PDB entry 4Y8J | X-ray diffraction, 2.70 A resolution | chains S and T of the 34 polymer chains in the assembly

== Chain S ==
Protein: Proteasome subunit alpha type-6
Source organism: Saccharomyces cerevisiae (strain ATCC 204508 / S288c)
Notes: EC 3.4.25.1
Reference sequence: P40302 (PSA6_YEAST); residues 0-233 here correspond to UniProt positions 1-234 (UniProt number = residue number + 1)
Sequence (234 residues; row label = number of the first residue in the row; numbering starts at 0):
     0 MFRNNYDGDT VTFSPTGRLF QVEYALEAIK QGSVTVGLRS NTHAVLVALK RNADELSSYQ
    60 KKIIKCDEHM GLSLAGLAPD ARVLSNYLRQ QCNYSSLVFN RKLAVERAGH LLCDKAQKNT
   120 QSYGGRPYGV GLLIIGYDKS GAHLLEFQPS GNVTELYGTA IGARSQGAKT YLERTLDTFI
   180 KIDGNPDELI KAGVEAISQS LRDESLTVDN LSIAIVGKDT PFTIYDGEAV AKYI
Disordered / not traced: 0-2

== Chain T ==
Protein: Probable proteasome subunit alpha type-7
Source organism: Saccharomyces cerevisiae (strain ATCC 204508 / S288c)
Notes: EC 3.4.25.1
Reference sequence: P21242 (PSA7_YEAST); residues -3 to 284 here correspond to UniProt positions 1-288 (UniProt number = residue number + 4)
Sequence (288 residues; each row starts with the number of its first residue; numbers below 1 keep their minus sign (Met-3 is residue -3)):
    -3 MTSIGTGYDL SNSVFSPDGR NFQVEYAVKA VENGTTSIGI KCNDGVVFAV EKLITSKLLV
    57 PQKNVKIQVV DRHIGCVYSG LIPDGRHLVN RGREEAASFK KLYKTPIPIP AFADRLGQYV
   117 QAHTLYNSVR PFGVSTIFGG VDKNGAHLYM LEPSGSYWGY KGAATGKGRQ SAKAELEKLV
   177 DHHPEGLSAR EAVKQAAKII YLAHEDNKEK DFELEISWCS LSETNGLHKF VKGDLLQEAI
   237 DFAQKEINGD DDEDEDDSDN VMSSDDENAP VATNANATTD QEGDIHLE
Disordered / not traced: -3 to 1, 245-284

== Interface between chain S and chain T ==
Pairs across the interface - 64 pairs, chain S then chain T:
  Asn4(S) - Leu6(T)
  Tyr5(S) - Asp5(T)  hydrogen bond
  Tyr5(S) - Leu6(T)  hydrophobic
  Thr9(S) - Arg126(T)
  Val10(S) - Gln19(T)
  Val10(S) - Asn123(T)
  Val10(S) - Ser124(T)
  Val10(S) - Val125(T)
  Val10(S) - Arg126(T)
  Thr11(S) - Leu6(T)
  Thr11(S) - Gln19(T)
  Phe12(S) - Gln19(T)  hydrogen bond (backbone-side chain)
  Phe12(S) - Tyr22(T)
  Phe12(S) - Ala23(T)  hydrophobic
  Phe12(S) - Arg126(T)
  Phe12(S) - Pro127(T)
  Ser13(S) - Tyr22(T)
  Pro14(S) - Tyr22(T)  hydrophobic
  Pro14(S) - Lys25(T)
  Thr15(S) - Lys25(T)
  Gly16(S) - Tyr22(T)
  Gly16(S) - Lys25(T)
  Gly16(S) - Ala26(T)
  Leu18(S) - Leu77(T)  hydrophobic
  Leu18(S) - Arg126(T)
  His109(S) - Arg82(T)  hydrogen bond
  Cys112(S) - Arg82(T)
  Asp113(S) - Arg82(T)  salt bridge
  Asp113(S) - Asn86(T)
  Gln116(S) - Pro79(T)
  Gln116(S) - Asp80(T)
  Gln116(S) - His83(T)  hydrogen bond
  Gln116(S) - Arg126(T)
  Thr119(S) - Arg126(T)  hydrogen bond (backbone-side chain)
  Gln120(S) - His119(T)
  Gln120(S) - Val125(T)
  Gln120(S) - Arg126(T)  hydrogen bond (backbone-backbone)
  Gln120(S) - Pro127(T)
  Gln120(S) - Phe128(T)
  Ser121(S) - Ser124(T)
  Tyr122(S) - Ser124(T)  hydrogen bond (backbone-backbone)
  Ser149(S) - Pro79(T)
  Gly150(S) - Pro79(T)
  Asn151(S) - Ile78(T)
  Asn151(S) - Pro79(T)
  Thr153(S) - Leu55(T)
  Thr153(S) - Asn60(T)
  Glu154(S) - Val56(T)
  Glu154(S) - Lys59(T)
  Glu154(S) - Asn60(T)  hydrogen bond (backbone-side chain)
  Leu155(S) - Leu54(T)
  Leu155(S) - Leu55(T)  hydrophobic
  Leu155(S) - Val56(T)
  Tyr156(S) - Leu54(T)  hydrogen bond (backbone-backbone)
  Tyr156(S) - Leu55(T)
  Tyr156(S) - Val56(T)
  Tyr156(S) - Pro57(T)
  Gly157(S) - Leu54(T)
  Lys168(S) - Leu54(T)
  Leu171(S) - Leu54(T)
  Glu172(S) - Ser52(T)  hydrogen bond
  Glu172(S) - Lys53(T)  hydrogen bond (side chain-backbone)
  Glu172(S) - Leu54(T)
  Leu175(S) - Lys53(T)
Also at the interface, not in a pair above, chain S (38 interface residues in all): Arg38, Glu105, Lys117, Ser139, His142, Val152, Phe178
Also at the interface, not in a pair above, chain T (30 interface residues in all): Gly129

== Overview ==
The interface between chain S and chain T involves 38 residues on one side and 30 on the other, with 11
hydrogen bonds and 1 salt bridge. Polar pairs include Asp113(S)-Arg82(T), Tyr5(S)-Asp5(T) and
Phe12(S)-Gln19(T).
Here chain S is Proteasome subunit alpha type-6 and chain T is Probable proteasome subunit alpha type-7, both
from Saccharomyces cerevisiae (strain ATCC 204508 / S288c). Entry 4Y8J (Yeast 20S proteasome in complex with
Ac-LLL-ep) was determined by X-ray diffraction together with 4Y69, 4Y6A, 4Y6V, 4Y6Z, 4Y70, 4Y74 and 34 further
entries from the same study.
